1SJE - chains A and D of the 4 polymer chains in the assembly; structure by X-ray diffraction, 2.45 A resolution.

# Chain A
Name: HLA class II histocompatibility antigen, DR alpha chain
From: Homo sapiens
Notes: fragment: Extracelluar domain of HLA-DRA*0101
Reference sequence: P01903 (2DRA_HUMAN); residues 3-182 here correspond to UniProt positions 28-207 (UniProt number = residue number + 25)
Chain sequence (180 residues; row label = number of the first residue in the row):
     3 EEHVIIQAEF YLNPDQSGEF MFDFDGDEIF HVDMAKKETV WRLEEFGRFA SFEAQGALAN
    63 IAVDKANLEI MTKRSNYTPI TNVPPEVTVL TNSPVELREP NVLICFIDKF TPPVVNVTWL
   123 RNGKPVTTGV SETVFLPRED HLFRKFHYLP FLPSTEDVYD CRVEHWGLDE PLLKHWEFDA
Disulfide bonds: C107-C163
Curated features (UniProtKB/Swiss-Prot):
  - region: E179 to A182 (Connecting peptide)
  - site: Q9 (Self- and pathogen-derived peptide antigen), G49 (Self-peptide antigen), F51 (Self- and pathogen-derived peptide antigen), A52 (Self-peptide antigen), S53 (Self- and pathogen-derived peptide antigen), E55 (Pathogen-derived peptide antigen), N62 (Self- and pathogen-derived peptide antigen), N69 (Pathogen-derived peptide antigen), R76 (Self- and pathogen-derived peptide antigen)
  - glycosylation (N-linked (GlcNAc...) asparagine): N78, N118

# Chain D
Name: Enterotoxin type C-3
From: Staphylococcus aureus
Notes: fragment: SEC3 variant 3B2
Reference sequence: P0A0L5 (ENTC3_STAAU); residues 1-239 here correspond to UniProt positions 28-266 (UniProt number = residue number + 27)
Chain sequence (239 residues; row label = number of the first residue in the row):
     1 ESQPDPMPDD LHKSSEFTGT MGNMKYLYDD HYVSATKVKS VDSFFKWDLI YNISDKKLKN
    61 YDKVKTELLN EDLAKKYKDE VVDVYGSNYY VNCYFSSKDN VGKVTGGKTC MYGGITKHEG
   121 NHFDNGNLQN VLVRVYENKR NTISFEVQTD KKSVTAQELD IKARNFLINK KNLYEFNSSP
   181 YETGYIKFIE NNGNTFWYDM MPAPGDKFDQ SKYLMMYNDN KTVDSKSVKI EVHLTTKNG
Not modelled in the structure: 99-105
Sequence notes: engineered mutation S43 (Lys70 in P0A0L5), F45 (Leu72 in P0A0L5), K46 (Ala73 in P0A0L5), W47 (His74 in P0A0L5)
Disulfide bonds: C93-C110
Curated features (UniProtKB/Swiss-Prot):
  - binding site (Zn(2+)): D9, D83, H118, H122

# Chain A / chain D interface
Contacting residue pairs (32; chain A residue first):
  Y13(A) with F44(D), hydrogen bond (side chain-backbone); F45(D), hydrophobic
  Q18(A) with S43(D), hydrogen bond (side chain-backbone); F44(D), hydrogen bond (side chain-backbone); F45(D); K46(D)
  G20(A) with F45(D)
  M36(A) with F45(D), hydrophobic; W47(D)
  A37(A) with W47(D), hydrophobic; M215(D)
  K38(A) with K212(D); M215(D)
  K39(A) with E67(D), salt bridge; Y89(D), hydrogen bond; Y112(D), hydrogen bond; S211(D); K212(D), hydrogen bond (backbone-side chain); M215(D)
  Q57(A) with N92(D); Y94(D)
  L60(A) with Y94(D)
  A61(A) with Y94(D), hydrophobic
  I63(A) with F44(D), hydrophobic
  A64(A) with F44(D), hydrophobic; F95(D); S96(D), hydrogen bond (backbone-side chain)
  K67(A) with S43(D), hydrogen bond (side chain-backbone); F44(D), hydrogen bond (side chain-backbone); S96(D)
  A68(A) with S96(D)
  E71(A) with K98(D)

# Summary
The interface between chain A and chain D involves 15 residues on one side and 16 on the other; the contacts
include 9 hydrogen bonds and 1 salt bridge. Among the polar pairs are K39(A)-E67(D), Y13(A)-F44(D) and
Q18(A)-S43(D).
Here chain A is HLA class II histocompatibility antigen, DR alpha chain (Homo sapiens) and chain D is
Enterotoxin type C-3 (Staphylococcus aureus). Entry 1SJE (HLA-DR1 complexed with a 16 residue HIV capsid
peptide bound in a hairpin conformation) was determined by X-ray diffraction together with 1SJH from the same
study.
